5TPW - chains A and B of the 4 polymer chains in the assembly; structure by X-ray diffraction, 2.91 A resolution.

== Chain A ==
Name: NMDA glutamate receptor subunit
Organism: Xenopus laevis
UniProt: Q91977 (Q91977_XENLA); numbering as in UniProt (aligned over 24-408)
Chain sequence (389 residues; each row starts with the number of its first residue):
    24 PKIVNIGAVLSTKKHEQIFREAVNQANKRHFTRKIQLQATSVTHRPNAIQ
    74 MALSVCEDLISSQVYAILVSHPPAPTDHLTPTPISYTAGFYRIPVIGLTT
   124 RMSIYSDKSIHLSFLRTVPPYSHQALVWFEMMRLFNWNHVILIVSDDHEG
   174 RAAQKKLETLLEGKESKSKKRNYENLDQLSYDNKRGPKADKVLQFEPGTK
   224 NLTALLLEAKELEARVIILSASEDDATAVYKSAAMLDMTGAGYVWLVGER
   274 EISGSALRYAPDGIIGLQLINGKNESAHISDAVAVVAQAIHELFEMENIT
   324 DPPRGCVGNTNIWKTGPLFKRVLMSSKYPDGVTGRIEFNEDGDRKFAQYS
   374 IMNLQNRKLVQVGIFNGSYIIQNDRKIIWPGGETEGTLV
Unresolved in the structure: 54-55, 98-100, 188-209
Disulfides: Cys79-Cys329
Covalently attached groups: N-acetylglucosamine (NAG) linked to Asn297, Asn389
Construct notes: engineered mutation Gln61 (Asn in Q91977), Gln371 (Asn in Q91977); expression tag (409-412)

== Chain B ==
Name: Glutamate receptor ionotropic, NMDA 2A
Organism: Rattus norvegicus
UniProt: Q00959 (NMDE1_RAT); residue numbers follow UniProt; this construct covers 34-393
Chain sequence (360 residues; numbered 34 to 393; the number before each row is that of its first residue):
    34 LNIAVLLGHSHDVTERELRNLWGPEQATGLPLDVNVVALLMNRTDPKSLI
    84 THVCDLMSGARIHGLVFGDDTDQEAVAQMLDFISSQTFIPILGIHGGASM
   134 IMADKDPTSTFFQFGASIQQQATVMLKIMQDYDWHVFSLVTTIFPGYRDF
   184 ISFIKTTVDNSFVGWDMQNVITLDTSFEDAKTQVQLKKIHSSVILLYCSK
   234 DEAVLILSEARSLGLTGYDFFWIVPSLVSGNTELIPKEFPSGLISVSYDD
   284 WDYSLEARVRDGLGILTTAASSMLEKFSYIPEAKASCYGQAEKPETPLHT
   334 LHQFMVNVTWDGKDLSFTEEGYQVHPRLVVIVLNKDREWEKVGKWENQTL
   384 SLRHAVWPRY
Unresolved in the structure: 49-65, 323-328, 388-393
Disulfides: Cys87-Cys320
Ion coordination: Zn2+: His44, His128, Glu266, Asp282
What the authors report for this chain:
  - Zn2+ coordination: His44, His128, Glu266, Asp282
  - contacts within the chain: Asp105-Lys233 (salt bridge), Asp105-Asn264 (hydrogen bond)
  - mutagenesis - K233A, N264W, D282H: abolished binding to Zn2+
  - mutagenesis - N264A (2-fold), D282A, D282E: decreased binding to Zn2+

== Chain A / chain B interface ==
Pairs across the interface (47):
  Asn70(A) - Cys320(B)
  Asn70(A) - Gly322(B)
  Ala71(A) - Phe115(B)  hydrophobic
  Ala71(A) - Gln119(B)
  Ile72(A) - Ile83(B)  hydrophobic
  Ile72(A) - Phe115(B)  hydrophobic
  Ile72(A) - Gln119(B)
  Gln73(A) - Tyr321(B)
  Gln73(A) - Gly322(B)  hydrogen bond (side chain-backbone)
  Ala75(A) - Ile83(B)  hydrophobic
  Leu76(A) - Lys80(B)
  Leu76(A) - Ile83(B)  hydrophobic
  Leu76(A) - Tyr321(B)  hydrophobic
  Cys79(A) - Lys80(B)
  Glu80(A) - Lys80(B)  salt bridge
  Pro106(A) - Phe115(B)  hydrophobic
  Tyr109(A) - Gln111(B)  hydrogen bond
  Tyr109(A) - Phe115(B)  hydrophobic
  Thr110(A) - Pro79(B)
  Phe113(A) - Thr77(B)
  Phe113(A) - Pro79(B)  hydrophobic
  Phe113(A) - Gln106(B)
  Phe113(A) - Ala108(B)  hydrophobic
  Phe113(A) - Val109(B)  hydrophobic
  Phe113(A) - Met112(B)  hydrophobic
  Tyr114(A) - Asp78(B)
  Tyr114(A) - Pro79(B)
  Arg115(A) - Glu107(B)  salt bridge
  Arg115(A) - Phe177(B)
  Lys131(A) - Pro178(B)
  Ser132(A) - Met135(B)  hydrogen bond (side chain-backbone)
  Ser132(A) - Ala136(B)
  Ser132(A) - Pro178(B)
  Ile133(A) - Gln111(B)  hydrogen bond (backbone-side chain)
  Ile133(A) - Ala136(B)  hydrophobic
  Leu135(A) - Pro178(B)
  Cys329(A) - Asp78(B)
  Cys329(A) - Lys80(B)
  Val330(A) - Arg76(B)
  Val330(A) - Asp78(B)
  Gly331(A) - Asp78(B)  hydrogen bond (backbone-side chain)
  Asn332(A) - Asp78(B)
  Thr333(A) - Thr77(B)  hydrogen bond
  Thr333(A) - Thr104(B)
  Thr333(A) - Gln106(B)  hydrogen bond (backbone-side chain)
  Ile335(A) - Gln106(B)
  Leu341(A) - Ser209(B)
Interface residues without a listed pair, chain A (30 interface residues in all): Thr105, Asn334, Pro340, Arg344, Asp364
Interface residues without a listed pair, chain B (26 interface residues in all): Ser81, Cys87, Arg181
Interface features reported in the paper:
  - residue pairs: Phe113(A)-Ala108(B), Leu341(A)-Ser209(B)

== Overview ==
30 residues of chain A face 26 of chain B across their interface; the contacts include 7 hydrogen bonds and 2
salt bridges. Polar pairs include Glu80(A)-Lys80(B), Arg115(A)-Glu107(B) and Gln73(A)-Gly322(B). The authors
report contacts between Phe113(A) and Ala108(B) and Leu341(A) and Ser209(B). The paper reports that K233A,
N264W and D282H of chain B abolish binding to Zn2+; Zn2+ coordination by His44(B), His128(B) and Glu266(B)
among others; 6 substitutions were tested in all.
Chain A is NMDA glutamate receptor subunit (Xenopus laevis) and chain B is Glutamate receptor ionotropic, NMDA
2A (Rattus norvegicus); the structure, Crystal structure of amino terminal domains of the NMDA receptor
subunit GluN1 and GluN2A in complex ..., was determined by X-ray diffraction (same publication as 5TPZ, 5TQ0
and 5TQ2).
